PDB entry 4KFT | X-ray diffraction, 2.24 A resolution | chain A

== Chain A ==
Protein: Genome packaging NTPase B204
Source organism: Sulfolobus turreted icosahedral virus 2
Notes: EC 3.-.-.-
UniProt: D5IEZ9 (D5IEZ9_9VIRU); residue numbers follow UniProt; this construct covers 1-204
Sequence (212 residues; row label = number of the first residue in the row):
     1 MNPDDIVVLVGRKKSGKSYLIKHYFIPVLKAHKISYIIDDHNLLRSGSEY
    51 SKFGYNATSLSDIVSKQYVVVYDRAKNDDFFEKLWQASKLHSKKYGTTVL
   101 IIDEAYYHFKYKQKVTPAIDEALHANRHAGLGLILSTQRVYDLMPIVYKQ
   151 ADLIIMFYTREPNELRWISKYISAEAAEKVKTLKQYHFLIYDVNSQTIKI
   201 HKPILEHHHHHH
Unresolved in the structure: 43-47, 74-78, 206-212
Sequence notes: expression tag (205-212)
Metal / ion sites: Mg2+: Ser18 (together with ATP-gamma-S)
Residues lining bound ligands:
  - ATP-gamma-S (AGS; phosphothiophosphoric acid-adenylate ester), molecule 1: Arg12, Lys13, Lys14, Ser15, Gly16, Lys17, Ser18, Tyr19, Glu49, Tyr186, Pro203, Ile204
  - ATP-gamma-S (AGS), molecule 2: Tyr158, Leu183, Lys184, Gln185
From the paper describing this entry:
  - binding site for ATP-gamma-S: Lys14, Gly16, Lys17, Ser18, Tyr19, Tyr186, Ile204
  - Mg2+ coordination: Ser18
  - catalytic residues: Arg127 (proposed by the authors, not directly observed)

== Overview ==
Chain A binds ATP-gamma-S. From the paper: the catalytic residue Arg127; a binding site for ATP-gamma-S at
Lys14, Gly16 and Lys17 among others.
Chain A is Genome packaging NTPase B204 (Sulfolobus turreted icosahedral virus 2); the structure, Structure of
the genome packaging NTPase B204 from Sulfolobus turreted icosahedral virus 2 in complex with ..., was
determined by X-ray diffraction (same publication as 4KFR, 4KFS and 4KFU).
